Entry 8ATW (electron microscopy, 3.62 A resolution); this record covers chains A and C of the 5 polymer chains in the assembly.

# Chain A
Name: DNA-directed RNA polymerase, mitochondrial
Organism: Saccharomyces cerevisiae S288C
Notes: EC 2.7.7.6
UniProtKB: P13433 (RPOM_YEAST); residues 100-1351 here = UniProt positions 100-1351
Sequence (1262 residues; row label = number of the first residue in the row):
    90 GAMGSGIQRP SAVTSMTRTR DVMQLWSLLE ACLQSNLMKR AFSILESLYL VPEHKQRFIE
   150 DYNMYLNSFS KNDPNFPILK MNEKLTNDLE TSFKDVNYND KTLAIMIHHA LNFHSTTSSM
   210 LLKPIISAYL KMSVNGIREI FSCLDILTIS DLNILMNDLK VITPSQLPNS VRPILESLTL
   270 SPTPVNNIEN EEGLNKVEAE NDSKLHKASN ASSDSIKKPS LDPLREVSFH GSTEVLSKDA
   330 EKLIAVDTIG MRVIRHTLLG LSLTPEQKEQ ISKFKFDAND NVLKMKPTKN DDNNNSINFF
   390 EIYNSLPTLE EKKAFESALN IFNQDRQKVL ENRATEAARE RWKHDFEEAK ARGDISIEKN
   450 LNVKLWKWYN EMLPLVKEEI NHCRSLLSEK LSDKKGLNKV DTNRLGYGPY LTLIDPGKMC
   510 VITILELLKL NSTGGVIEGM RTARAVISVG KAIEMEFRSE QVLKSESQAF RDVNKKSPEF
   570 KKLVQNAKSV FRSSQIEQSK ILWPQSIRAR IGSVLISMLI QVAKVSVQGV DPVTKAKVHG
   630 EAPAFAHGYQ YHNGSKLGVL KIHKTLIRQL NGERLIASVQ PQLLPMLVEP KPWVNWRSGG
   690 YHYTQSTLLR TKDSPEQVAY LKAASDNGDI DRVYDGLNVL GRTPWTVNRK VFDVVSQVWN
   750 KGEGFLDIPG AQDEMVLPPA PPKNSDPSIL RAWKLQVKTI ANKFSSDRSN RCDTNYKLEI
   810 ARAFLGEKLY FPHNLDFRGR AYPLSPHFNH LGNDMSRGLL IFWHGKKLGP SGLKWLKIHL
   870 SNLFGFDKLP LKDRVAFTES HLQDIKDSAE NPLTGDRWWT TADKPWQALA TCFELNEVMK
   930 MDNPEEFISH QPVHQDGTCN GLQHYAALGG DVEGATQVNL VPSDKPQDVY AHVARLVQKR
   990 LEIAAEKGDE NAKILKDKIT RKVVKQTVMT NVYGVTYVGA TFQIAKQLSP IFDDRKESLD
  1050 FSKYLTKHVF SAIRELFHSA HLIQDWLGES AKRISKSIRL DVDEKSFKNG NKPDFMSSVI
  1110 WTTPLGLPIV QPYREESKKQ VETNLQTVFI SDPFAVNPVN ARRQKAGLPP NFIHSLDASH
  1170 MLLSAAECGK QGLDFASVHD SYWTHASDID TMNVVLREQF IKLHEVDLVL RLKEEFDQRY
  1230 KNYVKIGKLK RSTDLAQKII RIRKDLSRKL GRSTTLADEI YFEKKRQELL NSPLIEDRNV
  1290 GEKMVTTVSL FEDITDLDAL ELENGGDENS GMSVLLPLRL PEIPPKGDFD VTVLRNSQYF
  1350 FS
Disordered / not traced: 90-385, 554-588, 1311-1319
Construct notes: expression tag (90-99)

# Chain C
Molecule: pppGpGpApApApU (5-nt RNA)
Sequence (5 nucleotides; each row starts with the number of its first residue):
   102 GAAAU
Glycans and other covalent adducts: guanosine-5'-triphosphate (GTP) linked to G102

# How chain A and chain C interact
Contacting residue pairs - 19 pairs, chain A then chain C:
  Arg829(A) - A105(C)  hydrogen bond to the base
  Arg829(A) - U106(C)  hydrogen bond to the sugar
  Leu840(A) - A104(C)  sugar contact
  Gly841(A) - A103(C)  sugar contact
  Gly841(A) - A104(C)  sugar contact
  Asn842(A) - A103(C)  sugar contact
  Arg846(A) - A104(C)  hydrogen bond to the phosphate
  Arg846(A) - A105(C)  salt bridge to the phosphate
  Asp945(A) - U106(C)  phosphate contact
  Asn949(A) - U106(C)  phosphate contact
  Gly950(A) - U106(C)  hydrogen bond to the phosphate
  Gln1015(A) - U106(C)  base contact
  Met1018(A) - U106(C)  base contact
  Tyr1022(A) - U106(C)  hydrogen bond to the sugar
  His1163(A) - A105(C)  base contact
  His1163(A) - U106(C)  hydrogen bond to the base
  Val1187(A) - A104(C)  sugar contact
  His1188(A) - A105(C)  sugar contact
  Asp1189(A) - U106(C)  phosphate contact
Other interface residues (no listed pair), chain A (18 interface residues in all): Asn799, Gly946, Cys948
Other interface residues (no listed pair), chain C (5 interface residues in all): G102

# In short
18 residues of chain A and 5 residues of chain C are in contact, with 6 hydrogen bonds and 1 salt bridge.
Polar pairs include Arg829(A)-A105(C), His1163(A)-U106(C) and Arg829(A)-U106(C). GTP is covalently linked to
G102(C).
Chain A is DNA-directed RNA polymerase, mitochondrial (Saccharomyces cerevisiae S288C) and chain C is
pppGpGpApApApU (5-nt RNA); the structure, Cryo-EM structure of yeast mitochondrial RNA polymerase
transcription initiation complex with 6-mer RNA, pppGpGpApApApU (IC6), was determined by electron microscopy
together with 8AP1, 8ATT, 8ATV, 8C5S, 8C5U and 8Q63 from the same study.
